Entry 3SMC (X-ray diffraction, 1.80 A resolution); this record covers chains A and C of the 3 polymer chains in the assembly.

# Chain A (and C)
Protein: Macrophage migration inhibitory factor
Organism: Homo sapiens
Notes: EC 5.3.2.1, 5.3.3.12; chain C of this document is another copy of the same molecule, construct and numbering; everything in this record applies to it too
Reference sequence: P14174 (MIF_HUMAN); residues 1-114 here correspond to UniProt positions 2-115 (UniProt number = residue number + 1)
Sequence (114 residues; each row starts with the number of its first residue):
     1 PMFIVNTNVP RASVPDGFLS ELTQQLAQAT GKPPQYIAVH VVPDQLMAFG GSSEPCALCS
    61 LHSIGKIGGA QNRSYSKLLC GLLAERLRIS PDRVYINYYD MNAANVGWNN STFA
Covalently attached groups: L-Sulforaphane, bound form (LE3) linked to Pro1
Bound ions: Na+ near Asp100 (its only coordinating residue here)
Small-molecule neighbours: L-Sulforaphane, bound form (LE3; N-{4-[(R)-methylsulfinyl]butyl}thioformamide): Met2, Lys32, Tyr36, His62, Ser63, Ile64, Phe113
Swiss-Prot annotation at these positions:
  - active site: Pro1 (Proton acceptor)
  - binding site (substrate): Lys32, Ile64, Asn97
  - modified residue: Lys77 (N6-acetyllysine)

# Interface between chain A and chain C
Residue-residue contacts - 60 pairs, chain A then chain C:
  Met2(A) - Tyr95(C)  hydrophobic
  Met2(A) - Asn97(C)  hydrogen bond
  Arg11(A) - Leu46(C)
  Leu19(A) - Leu46(C)  hydrophobic
  Leu19(A) - Met47(C)
  Leu19(A) - Ala48(C)
  Thr23(A) - Gly51(C)
  Pro34(A) - Gly50(C)
  Gln35(A) - Phe49(C)
  Gln35(A) - Gly50(C)
  Tyr36(A) - Tyr95(C)  hydrogen bond (backbone-side chain)
  Ile37(A) - Ala48(C)
  Ile37(A) - Phe49(C)
  Ile37(A) - Gly50(C)  hydrogen bond (backbone-backbone)
  Ala38(A) - Ala48(C)
  Ala38(A) - Leu58(C)  hydrophobic
  Ala38(A) - Tyr95(C)  hydrophobic
  Val39(A) - Met47(C)
  Val39(A) - Ala48(C)  hydrogen bond (backbone-backbone)
  His40(A) - Asn6(C)
  His40(A) - Gln45(C)  hydrogen bond
  His40(A) - Leu46(C)
  His40(A) - Met47(C)
  His40(A) - Leu58(C)
  Val41(A) - Leu46(C)  hydrogen bond (backbone-backbone)
  Val42(A) - Gln45(C)
  His62(A) - Asn97(C)
  His62(A) - Tyr99(C)  hydrogen bond
  Met101(A) - Asn97(C)
  Ala104(A) - Asn72(C)  hydrogen bond (backbone-side chain)
  Asn105(A) - Ile67(C)
  Asn105(A) - Asn72(C)  hydrogen bond
  Asn105(A) - Ile96(C)
  Asn105(A) - Asn97(C)
  Asn105(A) - Tyr98(C)  hydrogen bond (backbone-backbone)
  Val106(A) - Ile96(C)
  Val106(A) - Asn97(C)
  Gly107(A) - Ser76(C)
  Gly107(A) - Val94(C)
  Gly107(A) - Tyr95(C)
  Gly107(A) - Ile96(C)  hydrogen bond (backbone-backbone)
  Gly107(A) - Tyr98(C)
  Trp108(A) - Phe49(C)
  Trp108(A) - Asp92(C)  hydrogen bond (side chain-backbone)
  Trp108(A) - Val94(C)
  Trp108(A) - Tyr95(C)
  Asn109(A) - Pro91(C)  hydrogen bond (backbone-backbone)
  Asn109(A) - Asp92(C)
  Asn110(A) - Arg73(C)
  Asn110(A) - Ser76(C)
  Asn110(A) - Lys77(C)  hydrogen bond (side chain-backbone)
  Asn110(A) - Cys80(C)  hydrogen bond (backbone-side chain)
  Asn110(A) - Gly81(C)
  Asn110(A) - Pro91(C)
  Ser111(A) - Arg73(C)
  Ser111(A) - Ser76(C)  hydrogen bond (backbone-side chain)
  Thr112(A) - Asn72(C)
  Thr112(A) - Arg73(C)
  Thr112(A) - Ser76(C)
  Phe113(A) - Tyr95(C)  hydrophobic
Interface residues without a listed pair, chain A (28 interface residues in all): Pro1, Ile4, Tyr99
Interface residues without a listed pair, chain C (26 interface residues in all): Gly69, Arg93

# Summary
Chain A and chain C form an interface of 28 and 26 residues respectively; the contacts include 16 hydrogen
bonds. Polar contacts include Met2(A)-Asn97(C), Tyr36(A)-Tyr95(C) and His40(A)-Gln45(C). Covalently linked
L-Sulforaphane, bound form: at Pro1(A).
Chain A and chain C are both Macrophage migration inhibitory factor (Homo sapiens); the structure, Macrophage
Migration Inhibitory Factor (MIF) with Covalently Bound L-sulforaphane, was determined by X-ray diffraction
together with 3SMB from the same study.
